8QSY - chains PH and PO of the 74 polymer chains in the assembly; structure by electron microscopy, 2.68 A resolution.

Chain PH:
Molecule: Portal protein
Source organism: Haloferax tailed virus 1
UniProt: A0A410N6Q2 (A0A410N6Q2_9CAUD); residues 1-675 here = UniProt positions 1-675
Chain sequence (675 residues; row label = number of the first residue in the row):
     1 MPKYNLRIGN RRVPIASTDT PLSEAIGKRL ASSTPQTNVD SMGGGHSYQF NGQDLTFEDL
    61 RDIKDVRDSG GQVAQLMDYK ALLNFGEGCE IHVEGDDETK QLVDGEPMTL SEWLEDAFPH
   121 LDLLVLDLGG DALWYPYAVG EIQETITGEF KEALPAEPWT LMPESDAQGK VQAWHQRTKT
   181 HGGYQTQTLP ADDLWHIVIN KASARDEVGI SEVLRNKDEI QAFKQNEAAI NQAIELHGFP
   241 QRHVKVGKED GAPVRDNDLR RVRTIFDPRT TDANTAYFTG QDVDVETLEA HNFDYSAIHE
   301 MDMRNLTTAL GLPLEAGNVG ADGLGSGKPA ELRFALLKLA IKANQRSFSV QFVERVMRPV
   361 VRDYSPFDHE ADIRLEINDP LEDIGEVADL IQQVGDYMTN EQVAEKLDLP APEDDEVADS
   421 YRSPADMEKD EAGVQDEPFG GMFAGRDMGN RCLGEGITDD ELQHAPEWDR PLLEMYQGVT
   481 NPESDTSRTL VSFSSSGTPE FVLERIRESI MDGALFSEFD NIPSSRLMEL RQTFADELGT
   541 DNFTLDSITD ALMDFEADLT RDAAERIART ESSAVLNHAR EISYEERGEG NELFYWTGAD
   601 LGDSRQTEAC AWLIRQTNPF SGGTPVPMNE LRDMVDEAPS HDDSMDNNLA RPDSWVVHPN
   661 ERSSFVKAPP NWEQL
Unresolved in the structure: 1-30, 45-53, 435-675
Modified / non-standard residues: His196 (nd1-phosphonohistidine; HIP); His243 (nd1-phosphonohistidine; HIP); His291 (nd1-phosphonohistidine; HIP)

Chain PO:
Molecule: HK97 gp6-like/SPP1 gp15-like head-tail connector
Source organism: Haloferax tailed virus 1
UniProt: A0A410N6S3 (A0A410N6S3_9CAUD); numbering as in UniProt (aligned over 1-141)
Chain sequence (141 residues; row label = number of the first residue in the row):
     1 MPDPSIDEVS KSDWDALTTQ EQDDIISQVE NLSSTGWVNT SRERKAEAIR SAIAERDTLY
    61 SGNMSRLPTL DGDAEYFTLY LSAHKIQLFE GGEAQSESGE GGSVSYSTGG GGEKDLQKTR
   121 YGRMALEYVW EDNSIAALRT Y
Unresolved in the structure: 1
Bound ions: Mg2+ site 1: Glu127, Glu131 (shared with 1 residue of chain PP); Mg2+ site 2: Asp132 (shared with 2 residues of chain PN)

How chain PH and chain PO interact:
Residue-residue contacts (42):
  Gly247(PH) with Ile135(PO)
  Lys248(PH) with Asn133(PO)
  Gly251(PH) with Glu131(PO); Asn133(PO)
  Ala252(PH) with Trp130(PO); Glu131(PO), hydrogen bond (backbone-side chain); Asn133(PO)
  Pro253(PH) with Trp130(PO)
  Asp258(PH) with Leu67(PO); Trp130(PO)
  Arg261(PH) with Ser65(PO); Arg66(PO), hydrogen bond (side chain-backbone); Leu67(PO); Pro68(PO)
  Val262(PH) with Ser65(PO)
  Ile265(PH) with Ser65(PO); Arg66(PO); Ala137(PO); Arg139(PO)
  Phe266(PH) with Ala137(PO), hydrophobic
  Thr270(PH) with Arg139(PO), hydrogen bond (backbone-side chain)
  Thr271(PH) with Arg139(PO)
  Asp272(PH) with Arg139(PO), salt bridge
  Thr275(PH) with Arg139(PO); Thr140(PO)
  Ala276(PH) with Arg139(PO); Thr140(PO), hydrogen bond (backbone-side chain)
  Tyr277(PH) with Leu138(PO); Arg139(PO)
  Phe278(PH) with Ala137(PO); Leu138(PO), hydrogen bond (backbone-backbone); Thr140(PO)
  Thr279(PH) with Ala136(PO); Ala137(PO)
  Gly280(PH) with Ser134(PO); Ala136(PO), hydrogen bond (backbone-backbone)
  Gln281(PH) with Ser134(PO), hydrogen bond (backbone-side chain)
  Asp282(PH) with Asn133(PO); Ser134(PO), hydrogen bond (side chain-backbone); Ile135(PO)
  Val283(PH) with Ile135(PO); Ala136(PO)
Other interface residues (no listed pair), chain PH (26 interface residues in all): Val246, Val254, Thr264, Asn274

Overview:
26 residues of chain PH and 14 residues of chain PO are in contact, with 8 hydrogen bonds and 1 salt bridge.
Polar contacts include Asp272(PH)-Arg139(PO), Ala252(PH)-Glu131(PO) and Arg261(PH)-Arg66(PO). Glu127(PO) and
Glu131(PO) coordinate Mg2+ site 1.
Chain PH is Portal protein and chain PO is HK97 gp6-like/SPP1 gp15-like head-tail connector, both from
Haloferax tailed virus 1; the structure, Portal capsid interface of full Haloferax tailed virus 1, was
determined by electron microscopy, deposited together with 8QPG, 8QPQ, 8QQN, 8QSI, 9FKB, 9H4P, 9H5B and 9H7V.
